PDB entry 8W1O | electron microscopy, 2.80 A resolution | chains E and K of the 14 polymer chains in the assembly

[Chain E]
Protein: Core protein VP3
Organism: Bluetongue virus (serotype 1 / isolate South Africa)
UniProt: Q1AE73 (Q1AE73_9REOV); residue numbers follow UniProt; this construct covers 1-901
Amino-acid sequence (901 residues; each row starts with the number of its first residue):
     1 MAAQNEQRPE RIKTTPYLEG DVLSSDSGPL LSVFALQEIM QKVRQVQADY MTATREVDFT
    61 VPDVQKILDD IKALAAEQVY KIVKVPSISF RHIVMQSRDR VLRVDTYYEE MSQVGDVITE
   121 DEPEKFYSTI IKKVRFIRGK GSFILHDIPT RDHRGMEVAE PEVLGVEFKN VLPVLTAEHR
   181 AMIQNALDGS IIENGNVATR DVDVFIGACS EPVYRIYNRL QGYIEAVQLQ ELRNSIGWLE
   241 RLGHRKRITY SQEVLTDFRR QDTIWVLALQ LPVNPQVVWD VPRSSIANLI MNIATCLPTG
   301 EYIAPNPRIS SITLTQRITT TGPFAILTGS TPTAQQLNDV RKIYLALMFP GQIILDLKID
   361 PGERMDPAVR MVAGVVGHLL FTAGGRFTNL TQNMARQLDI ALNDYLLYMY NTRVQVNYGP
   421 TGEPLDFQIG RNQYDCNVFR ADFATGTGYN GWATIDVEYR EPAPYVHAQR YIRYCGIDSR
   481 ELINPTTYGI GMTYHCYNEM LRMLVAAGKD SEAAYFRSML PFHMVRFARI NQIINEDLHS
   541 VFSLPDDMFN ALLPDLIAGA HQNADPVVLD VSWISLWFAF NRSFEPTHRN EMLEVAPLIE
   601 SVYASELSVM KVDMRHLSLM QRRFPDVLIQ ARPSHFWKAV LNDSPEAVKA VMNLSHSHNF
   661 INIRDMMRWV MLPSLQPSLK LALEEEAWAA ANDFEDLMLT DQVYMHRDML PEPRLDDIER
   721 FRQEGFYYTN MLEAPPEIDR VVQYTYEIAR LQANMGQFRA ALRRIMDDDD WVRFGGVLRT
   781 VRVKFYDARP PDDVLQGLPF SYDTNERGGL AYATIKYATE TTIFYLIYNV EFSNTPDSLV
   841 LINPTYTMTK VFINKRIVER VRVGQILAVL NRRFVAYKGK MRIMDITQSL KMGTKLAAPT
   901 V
Disordered / not traced: 1-27, 43-58
What the authors report for this chain:
  - mutagenesis - R431F: abolished growth in response to reverse genetics method

[Chain K]
Protein: RNA-directed RNA polymerase
Organism: Bluetongue virus (serotype 1 / isolate South Africa)
Notes: EC 2.7.7.48
UniProt: W0G557 (W0G557_9REOV); numbering as in UniProt (aligned over 1-1302)
Amino-acid sequence (1302 residues; row label = number of the first residue in the row):
     1 MVAITVQGAQ LIKRVVERFY PGIAFNINEG ACYIYKFSDH IRRIRMKHGT KYRRQAEEII
    61 RNISLRKERL YGIPVLDEVE WKYVFDGQTF QSYAFEVYVN SILPWSELDP EEEFLRNYRV
   121 SREMTEVEKF IEFRAKNEMQ IYGDIPIKVW CCFINELSAE LKHVPLGMQV MADFVNRFDS
   181 PFHQGNRDLS NLEDFQVAYT TPLLFEMCCM ESILEFNIKM RMREEEISAL EFGDMKVDPV
   241 GLLREFFILC LPHPKKINNV LRAPYSWFVK MWGVGADPIV VLQSTAGDDR NSKDVFYDKF
   301 RTEPNRYKAL FRSSFYNESR RMNEEKILEA VKYSQKLGSH DRRLPLFEKM LKTVYTTPFY
   361 PHKSSNMILA SFLLSIQTIT GYGRAWVKNV STEFDKQLKP NPSNLVQDVS DLTREFFKQA
   421 YVEAKERREE IVKPEDLYTS MLRLARNTSS GFSTEIYVKK RFGPRLRDKD LIKINSRIKA
   481 LVIFTKGHTV FTDEELHKKY NSVELYQTKG SRDVPIKATR TIYSINLSVL VPQLIVTLPL
   541 NEYFSRVGGI TSPDYKKIGG KVIVGDLEAT GSRVMDAADC FRNSADRDIF TIAIDYSEYD
   601 THLTRHNFRT GMLQGIREAM APYRDLRYEG YTLEQIIDFG YGEGRVANTL WNGKRRLFKT
   661 TFDAYIRLDE SERDKGSFKV PKGVLPVSSV DVANRIAVDK GFDTLIAATD GSDLALIDTH
   721 LSGENSTLIA NSMHNMAIGT LMQREVGREQ PGVLTFLSEQ YVGDDTLFYT KLHTTDTKVF
   781 DKVAASIFDT VAKCGHEASP SKTMMTPYSV EKTQTHAKQG CYVPQDRMMI ISSERRKDIE
   841 DVQGYVRSQV QTMITKVSRG FCHDLAQLIL MLKTTFIGAW KMKRTIKEDA MYRDRKFDSN
   901 DEDGFTLIQI RNPLALYVPI GWNGYGAHPA ALNIVMTEEM YVDSIMISKL DEIMAPIRRI
   961 VHDIPPCWNE TQGDKRGLIS ATKMSFFSKM ARPAVQAALS DPQIINLVEE LPLGEFSPGR
  1021 ISRTMMHSAL LKESSARTLL SSGYELEYQK ALNSWITQVS MRLGEESGVI STSYAKLFDV
  1081 YFEGELDGAP HMFPDQNLSP QFYIQKMMIG PRVSSRVRNS YVDRIDVILR KDVVMRGFIT
  1141 ANTILNVIEK LGTNHSVGDL VTVFTLMNIE TRVAEELAEY MTSEKIRFDA LKLLKKGIAG
  1201 DEFTMSLNVA TQDFIDTYLA YPYQLTKTEV DAISLYCTQM IMLRAALGLP KKKMKIVVTD
  1261 DAKKRYKIRL QRFRTHVPKI KVLKKLIDPN RMTVRNLENQ FV
Disordered / not traced: 1, 445-447, 463-470

[Chain E / chain K interface]
Residue-residue contacts (13; chain E residue first):
  Leu30(E) with Arg1269(K); Phe1273(K), hydrophobic
  Leu31(E) with Phe1273(K), hydrophobic
  Ser32(E) with Glu1298(K)
  Val33(E) with Val1294(K); Glu1298(K), hydrogen bond (backbone-side chain)
  Leu36(E) with Ile1287(K), hydrophobic
  Gln37(E) with Pro1289(K)
  Met40(E) with Lys1285(K); Leu1286(K); Ile1287(K)
  Lys42(E) with Lys1285(K), hydrogen bond (backbone-side chain)
  Ile318(E) with Asn1290(K)
Also at the interface, not in a pair above, chain E (10 interface residues in all): Phe34
Also at the interface, not in a pair above, chain K (14 interface residues in all): Tyr1266, Leu1270, Val1277, Val1282, Arg1295

[In short]
10 residues of chain E face 14 of chain K across their interface; the contacts include 2 hydrogen bonds. Polar
pairs include Val33(E)-Glu1298(K) and Lys42(E)-Lys1285(K). The paper reports that R431F of chain E abolishes
growth in response to reverse genetics method.
Chain E is Core protein VP3 and chain K is RNA-directed RNA polymerase, both from Bluetongue virus (serotype 1
/ isolate South Africa); the structure, Cryo-EM structure of BTV virion, was determined by electron microscopy
together with 8W12, 8W19, 8W1C, 8W1R and 8W1S from the same study.
